5TXZ - chains A and P of the 4 polymer chains in the assembly; structure by X-ray diffraction, 1.65 A resolution.

== Chain A ==
Protein: DNA-directed DNA/RNA polymerase mu
Source organism: Homo sapiens
Notes: EC 2.7.7.7
Reference sequence: Q9NP87 (DPOLM_HUMAN); numbering as in UniProt; present here: 132-397, 410-494
Sequence (356 residues; row label = number of the first residue in the row; note: 12 numbers in that range are skipped by the numbering (no residue carries them; nothing is unmodelled there)):
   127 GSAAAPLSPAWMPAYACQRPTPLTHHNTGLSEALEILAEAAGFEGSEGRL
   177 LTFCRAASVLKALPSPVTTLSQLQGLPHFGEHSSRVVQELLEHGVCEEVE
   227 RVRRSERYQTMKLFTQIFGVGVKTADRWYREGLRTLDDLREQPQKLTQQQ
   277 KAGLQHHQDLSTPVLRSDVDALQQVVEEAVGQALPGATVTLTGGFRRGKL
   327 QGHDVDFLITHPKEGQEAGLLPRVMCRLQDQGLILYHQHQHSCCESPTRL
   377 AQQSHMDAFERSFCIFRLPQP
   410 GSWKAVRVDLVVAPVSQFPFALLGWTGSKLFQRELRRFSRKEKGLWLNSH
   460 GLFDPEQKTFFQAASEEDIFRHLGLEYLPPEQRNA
Not modelled in the structure: 127-136, 366-383
Covalently attached groups: 2,3-dihydroxy-1,4-dithiobutane (DTT) linked to Cys180
Construct notes: expression tag (127-131); conflict Gly410 (Pro in Q9NP87)
Metal / ion sites: Na+: Thr241, Ile243, Val246 (shared with DT3(P) of chain P); Mg2+ site 1: Asp330, Asp332 (together with dTTP, pyrophosphate) (shared with DT5(P) of chain P); Mg2+ site 2: Asp330, Asp332, Asp418 (together with dTTP) (shared with DA4(P) of chain P); Ca2+: Asp330, Asp332, Asp418 (shared with DA4(P), DT5(P) of chain P)
Residues lining bound ligands:
  - : His329, Asp330, Asp332, Asp418
  - pyrophosphate / dTTP: Gly319, Gly320, Arg323, Lys325, Gln327, Gly328, His329, Asp330, Asp332, Gly433, Trp434, Thr435, Gly436, Ser437, Lys438, Gln441
Swiss-Prot annotation at these positions:
  - region: Arg323 to Asp332 (Involved in ssDNA binding)
  - binding site (Mg(2+)): Asp330, Asp332, Asp418
  - site: Gly433 (Responsible for the low discrimination between dNTP and rNTP)

== Chain P ==
Molecule: 5-nt DNA strand
Sequence (5 nucleotides; numbered 1 to 5; the number before each row is that of its first residue):
     1 CGTAT
Metal / ion sites: Na+: DT3 (shared with Thr241(A), Ile243(A), Val246(A) of chain A); Mg2+ site 1: DA4 (together with dTTP) (shared with Asp330(A), Asp332(A), Asp418(A) of chain A); Ca2+: DA4, DT5 (shared with Asp330(A), Asp332(A), Asp418(A) of chain A); Mg2+ site 2: DT5 (together with dTTP, pyrophosphate) (shared with Asp330(A), Asp332(A) of chain A)

== Interface between chain A and chain P ==
Residue-residue contacts - 29 pairs, chain A then chain P:
  Ile243(A) - DT3(P)  phosphate contact
  Phe244(A) - DT3(P)  phosphate contact
  Gly245(A) - DG2(P)  phosphate contact
  Gly245(A) - DT3(P)  hydrogen bond to the phosphate
  Val246(A) - DG2(P)  hydrogen bond to the phosphate
  Val246(A) - DT3(P)  hydrogen bond to the phosphate
  Gly247(A) - DG2(P)  hydrogen bond to the phosphate
  Gly247(A) - DT3(P)  phosphate contact
  Lys249(A) - DC1(P)  phosphate contact
  Lys249(A) - DG2(P)  phosphate contact
  Thr250(A) - DC1(P)  hydrogen bond to the phosphate
  Thr250(A) - DG2(P)  hydrogen bond to the phosphate
  Gln275(A) - DG2(P)  sugar contact
  Arg323(A) - DT5(P)  hydrogen bond to the phosphate
  His329(A) - DA4(P)  salt bridge to the phosphate
  Asp330(A) - DT5(P)  phosphate contact
  Asp332(A) - DA4(P)  phosphate contact
  Asp332(A) - DT5(P)  phosphate contact
  Phe389(A) - DT3(P)  sugar contact
  Phe389(A) - DA4(P)  sugar contact
  Arg416(A) - DT3(P)  phosphate contact
  Arg416(A) - DA4(P)  salt bridge to the phosphate
  Asp418(A) - DA4(P)  phosphate contact
  Gly433(A) - DT5(P)  sugar contact
  Trp434(A) - DA4(P)  phosphate contact
  Trp434(A) - DT5(P)  sugar contact
  Thr435(A) - DT5(P)  phosphate contact
  Gly436(A) - DT5(P)  hydrogen bond to the phosphate
  Lys438(A) - DT5(P)  base contact
Also at the interface, not in a pair above, chain A (25 interface residues in all): Val248, Gly319, Arg387, Ser437, Gln441

== Summary ==
Chain A and chain P form an interface of 25 and 5 residues respectively; the contacts include 8 hydrogen bonds
and 2 salt bridges. Among the polar pairs are Gly245(A)-DT3(P), Val246(A)-DG2(P) and Val246(A)-DT3(P). Ligands
of chain A: pyrophosphate / dTTP and compounds CA/MG.
Chain A is DNA-directed DNA/RNA polymerase mu (Homo sapiens) and chain P is a 5-nt DNA strand; the structure,
DNA Polymerase Mu Reactant Complex, 100mM Mg2+ (15 min), was determined by X-ray diffraction, deposited
together with 5TXX, 5TYB, 5TYC, 5TYD, 5TYE, 5TYF and 7 further entries.
